PDB entry 5W0W | X-ray diffraction, 3.80 A resolution | chains B and C of the 3 polymer chains in the assembly

[Chain B]
Name: TIP41-like protein
From: Mus musculus
UniProtKB: Q8BH58 (TIPRL_MOUSE); numbering as in UniProt (aligned over 12-259)
Sequence (251 residues; numbered 9 to 259; the number before each row is that of its first residue):
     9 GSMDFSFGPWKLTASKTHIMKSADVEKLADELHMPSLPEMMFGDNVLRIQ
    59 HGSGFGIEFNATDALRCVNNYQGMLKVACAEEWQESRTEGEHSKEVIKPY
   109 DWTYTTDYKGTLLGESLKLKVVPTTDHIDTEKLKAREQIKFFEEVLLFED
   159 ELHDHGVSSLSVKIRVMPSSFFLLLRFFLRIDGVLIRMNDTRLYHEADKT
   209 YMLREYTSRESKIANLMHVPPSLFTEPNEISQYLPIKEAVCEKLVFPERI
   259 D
Not modelled in the structure: 9-11, 79-108, 258-259
Sequence notes: expression tag (9-11)
Swiss-Prot annotation at these positions:
  - modified residue: Lys106 (N6-acetyllysine)

[Chain C]
Name: Serine/threonine-protein phosphatase 2A catalytic subunit alpha isoform
From: Homo sapiens
Notes: EC 3.1.3.16
UniProtKB: P67775 (PP2AA_HUMAN); numbering as in UniProt (aligned over 1-309)
Sequence (311 residues; each row starts with the number of its first residue; numbers below 1 keep their minus sign (Gly-1 is residue -1)):
    -1 GSMDEKVFTKELDQWIEQLNECKQLSESQVKSLCEKAKEILTKESNVQEV
    49 RCPVTVCGDVHGQFHDLMELFRIGGKSPDTNYLFMGDYVDRGYYSVETVT
    99 LLVALKVRYRERITILRGNHESRQITQVYGFYDECLRKYGNANVWKYFTD
   149 LFDYLPLTALVDGQIFCLHGGLSPSIDTLDHIRALDRLQEVPHEGPMCDL
   199 LWSDPDDRGGWGISPRGAGYTFGQDISETFNHANGLTLVSRAHQLVMEGY
   249 NWCHDRNVVTIFSAPNYCYRCGNQAAIMELDDTLKYSFLQFDPAPRRGEP
   299 HVTRRTPDYFL
Not modelled in the structure: -1 to 3, 296-303
Sequence notes: expression tag (-1 to 0)
Swiss-Prot annotation at these positions:
  - active site: His118 (Proton donor)
  - binding site (Mn(2+)): Asp57, His59, Asp85, Asn117, His167, His241
  - binding site (Zn(2+)): Asp57, His59, Asp85
  - binding site (Fe(3+)): Asp85, Asn117, His167, His241
  - modified residue: Tyr307 (Phosphotyrosine), Leu309 (Leucine methyl ester)
  - natural variant: Gly60 (G60V: In HJS3; uncertain significance), Asp88 (D88G: In HJS3), Gln122 (Q122H: In HJS3), Gln125 to Leu309 (deletion: In HJS3), Tyr127 (Y127C: In HJS3), Asp131 (D131H: In HJS3), His191 (H191R: In HJS3), Arg214 to Leu309 (deletion: In HJS3), Asp223 (D223H: In HJS3; D223V: In HJS3), Tyr265 (Y265C: In HJS3), Phe308 (F308FF: In HJS3)
  - mutagenesis: Asp85 (D85N: Loss of phosphatase activity), Leu309 (L309A: Loss of binding to PP2A B-alpha regulatory subunit)
Reported in the primary citation:
  - mutagenesis - Y307E, L309DEL: abolished binding to TIP41-like protein (chain B)
  - conformationally variable residues (order/disorder transition): Arg295 to Arg303

[Chain B / chain C interface]
Contacting residue pairs (27):
  Lys142(B) - Asp131(C)  salt bridge
  Lys142(B) - Leu134(C)
  Lys142(B) - Leu309(C)
  Arg144(B) - Gly138(C)  hydrogen bond (side chain-backbone)
  Phe150(B) - Pro305(C)  hydrophobic
  Phe150(B) - Asp306(C)
  Lys171(B) - Phe308(C)
  Arg173(B) - Tyr307(C)  hydrogen bond (side chain-backbone)
  Arg173(B) - Phe308(C)  hydrogen bond (side chain-backbone)
  Phe180(B) - Leu309(C)
  Leu182(B) - Phe308(C)  hydrophobic
  Leu182(B) - Leu309(C)
  Arg200(B) - Leu309(C)  hydrogen bond (side chain-backbone)
  His226(B) - Asn264(C)  hydrogen bond (backbone-side chain)
  His226(B) - Tyr267(C)
  His226(B) - Arg268(C)
  His226(B) - Cys269(C)
  His226(B) - Gly270(C)  hydrogen bond (side chain-backbone)
  Val227(B) - Tyr267(C)  hydrophobic
  Pro228(B) - Tyr267(C)
  Ser230(B) - Arg295(C)
  Leu231(B) - Tyr91(C)
  Leu231(B) - Tyr267(C)  hydrophobic
  Glu237(B) - Tyr91(C)
  Tyr241(B) - Tyr91(C)  hydrogen bond
  Tyr241(B) - Cys266(C)
  Tyr241(B) - Tyr267(C)
Interface residues without a listed pair, chain B (17 interface residues in all): Leu141, Ile172
Interface residues without a listed pair, chain C (18 interface residues in all): Gln125, Thr304
From the paper, about this interface:
  - specific contacts: Arg200(B)-Leu309(C)
  - interface residues, chain B: Leu141(B), Arg144(B), Lys171(B), Phe180(B)
  - interface residues, chain C: Asp306(C)
  - hot spots on chain C (mutagenesis) - Y307E: abolished binding to TIP41-like protein (chain B)

[Overview]
The interface between chain B and chain C involves 17 residues on one side and 18 on the other, with 7
hydrogen bonds and 1 salt bridge. Polar contacts include Lys142(B)-Asp131(C), Arg144(B)-Gly138(C) and
Arg173(B)-Tyr307(C). The paper describes a contact between Arg200(B) and Leu309(C). From the paper: Y307E and
L309DEL of chain C abolish binding to TIP41-like protein (chain B); interface residues Leu141(B), Arg144(B)
and Asp306(C) among others.
Chain B is TIP41-like protein (Mus musculus) and chain C is Serine/threonine-protein phosphatase 2A catalytic
subunit alpha isoform (Homo sapiens); the structure, Crystal structure of Protein Phosphatase 2A bound to
TIPRL, was determined by X-ray diffraction, deposited together with 5W0X.
